PDB entry 5L6L | X-ray diffraction, 2.70 A resolution | chains E and F of the 10 polymer chains in the assembly

== Chain E ==
Name: VapB family protein
From: Caulobacter crescentus
UniProtKB: Q9AC34 (Q9AC34_CAUCR); numbering as in UniProt (aligned over 2-79)
Chain sequence (85 residues; numbered -5 to 79; the number before each row is that of its first residue; numbers below 1 keep their minus sign (Mse-5 is residue -5)):
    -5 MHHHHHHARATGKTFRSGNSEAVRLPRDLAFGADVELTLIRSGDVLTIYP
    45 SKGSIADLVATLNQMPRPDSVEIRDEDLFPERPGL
Disordered / not traced: -5 to -1, 64-79
Modified positions: Mse-5 (selenomethionine); Mse59 (selenomethionine; parent Met)
Construct notes: initiating methionine (-5); expression tag (-4 to 1)
Reported in the primary citation:
  - binding site for the 27-nt DNA strand: Ser11, Asn13, Arg21

== Chain F ==
Name: Ribonuclease VapC
From: Caulobacter crescentus
Notes: EC 3.1.-.-
UniProtKB: Q9AC35 (Q9AC35_CAUCR); numbering as in UniProt (aligned over 1-128)
Chain sequence (128 residues; numbered 1 to 128; the number before each row is that of its first residue):
     1 MAYVLDTNVAIHLRDGDPEVTTRVTALNGAILLSIISRVELEGGVYREAA
    51 QAGLRRSRLDVMLKVLPVLDFDGAAADEYRRIVESAGYSRRKVVDRMIAA
   101 QALAHRATFVTFNADDFRDIPGLSLLAW
Disordered / not traced: 1
Modified positions: Mse1 (selenomethionine); Mse62 (selenomethionine; parent Met); Mse97 (selenomethionine; parent Met)

== Interface between chain E and chain F ==
Residue-residue contacts (39):
  His1(E) - Asp70(F)  salt bridge
  His1(E) - Asp72(F)
  Ile34(E) - Gly29(F)
  Ile34(E) - Ala30(F)
  Ser36(E) - Ala2(F)
  Ser36(E) - Gly29(F)
  Asp38(E) - Arg106(F)  salt bridge
  Val39(E) - His105(F)
  Val39(E) - Arg106(F)
  Thr41(E) - Ala2(F)
  Thr41(E) - Ala30(F)
  Thr41(E) - Leu32(F)
  Tyr43(E) - Ala30(F)  hydrophobic
  Tyr43(E) - Pro67(F)  hydrophobic
  Lys46(E) - Lys64(F)
  Lys46(E) - Val65(F)
  Lys46(E) - Pro67(F)
  Gly47(E) - Val65(F)
  Ser48(E) - Val65(F)
  Ile49(E) - Thr25(F)
  Ile49(E) - Val65(F)  hydrophobic
  Leu52(E) - Leu13(F)  hydrophobic
  Leu52(E) - Val61(F)
  Leu52(E) - Mse62(F)  hydrophobic
  Leu52(E) - Val65(F)  hydrophobic
  Val53(E) - Thr25(F)
  Thr55(E) - Val61(F)
  Leu56(E) - Leu13(F)
  Leu56(E) - Arg58(F)  hydrogen bond (backbone-side chain)
  Leu56(E) - Val61(F)  hydrophobic
  Mse59(E) - Ser57(F)
  Mse59(E) - Arg58(F)
  Pro60(E) - Leu54(F)
  Pro60(E) - Arg58(F)  hydrogen bond (backbone-side chain)
  Arg61(E) - Asp15(F)
  Arg61(E) - Gly16(F)  hydrogen bond (side chain-backbone)
  Arg61(E) - Arg58(F)
  Pro62(E) - Gln51(F)
  Asp63(E) - Gln51(F)
Other interface residues (no listed pair), chain E (22 interface residues in all): Arg3, Asn57
Other interface residues (no listed pair), chain F (28 interface residues in all): Arg14, Val24, Asn28, Arg55, Leu63, Leu66, Ala74

== In short ==
22 residues of chain E and 28 residues of chain F are in contact, with 3 hydrogen bonds and 2 salt bridges.
Polar contacts include His1(E)-Asp70(F), Asp38(E)-Arg106(F) and Leu56(E)-Arg58(F). The paper reports a binding
site for the 27-nt DNA strand at Ser11(E), Asn13(E) and Arg21(E).
Here chain E is VapB family protein and chain F is Ribonuclease VapC, both from Caulobacter crescentus. Entry
5L6L (Structure of Caulobacter crescentus VapBC1 bound to operator DNA) was determined by X-ray diffraction
together with 5K8J and 5L6M from the same study.
